PDB entry 1MF7 | X-ray diffraction, 1.25 A resolution | chain A

# Chain A
Name: Integrin alpha M
Organism: Homo sapiens
Notes: fragment: I domain
UniProtKB: P11215 (ITAM_HUMAN); residues 128-319 here correspond to UniProt positions 144-335 (UniProt number = residue number + 16)
Chain sequence (194 residues; numbered 128 to 321; the number before each row is that of its first residue):
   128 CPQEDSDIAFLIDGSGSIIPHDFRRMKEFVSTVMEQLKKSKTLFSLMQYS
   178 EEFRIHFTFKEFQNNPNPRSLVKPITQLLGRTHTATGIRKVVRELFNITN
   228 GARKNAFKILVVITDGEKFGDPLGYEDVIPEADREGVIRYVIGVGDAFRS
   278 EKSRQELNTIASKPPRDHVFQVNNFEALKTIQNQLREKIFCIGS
Construct notes: engineered mutation Cys318 (Ala334 in P11215); cloning artifact (320-321)
Disulfide bonds: Cys128-Cys318
Curated features (UniProtKB/Swiss-Prot):
  - glycosylation: Asn224 (N-linked (GlcNAc...) asparagine)

# Summary
Chain A is Integrin alpha M (Homo sapiens); the structure, Integrin alpha M I domain, was determined by X-ray
diffraction together with 1N9Z and 1NA5 from the same study.
